PDB entry 6IOU | X-ray diffraction, 2.10 A resolution | chain A

== Chain A ==
Protein: Methyl-accepting chemotaxis protein
Source organism: Vibrio cholerae
UniProtKB: A0A0H6VSA0 (A0A0H6VSA0_VIBCL); residues 30-274 here correspond to UniProt positions 76-320 (UniProt number = residue number + 46)
Sequence (256 residues; each row starts with the number of its first residue):
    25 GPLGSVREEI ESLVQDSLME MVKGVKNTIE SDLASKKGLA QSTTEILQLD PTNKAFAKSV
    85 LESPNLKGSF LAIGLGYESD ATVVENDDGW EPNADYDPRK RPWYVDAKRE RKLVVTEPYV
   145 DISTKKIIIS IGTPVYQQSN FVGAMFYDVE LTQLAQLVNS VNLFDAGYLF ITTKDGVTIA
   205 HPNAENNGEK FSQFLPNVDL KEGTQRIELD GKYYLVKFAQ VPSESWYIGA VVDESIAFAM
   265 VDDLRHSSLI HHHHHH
Disordered / not traced: 25-32, 270-280
Differences from the reference sequence: expression tag (25-29, 275-280)
Ion coordination: Ca2+: Glu-109, Asp-111, Trp-114, Glu-115
Small-molecule neighbours: serine (SER): Trp-114, Tyr-120, Arg-125, Trp-127, Tyr-143, Val-144, Asp-145, Ile-146, Ser-147, Ile-152, Ser-154, Phe-170, Asp-172
Reported in the primary citation:
  - binding site for serine: Asp-111, Tyr-120, Arg-125, Trp-127, Tyr-143, Asp-145, Phe-170, Asp-172
  - specificity-determining residues: Trp-114 (proposed by the authors, not directly observed)

== In short ==
Chain A binds serine. Glu-109, Asp-111, Trp-114 and Glu-115 coordinate Ca2+. From the paper: a binding site
for serine at Asp-111, Tyr-120 and Arg-125 among others; the specificity determinant Trp-114.
Chain A is Methyl-accepting chemotaxis protein (Vibrio cholerae); the structure, The ligand binding domain of
Mlp24 with serine, was determined by X-ray diffraction, deposited together with 6IOP, 6IOR, 6IOT, 6IOQ and
6IOS.
